Entry 1O96 (X-ray diffraction, 3.10 A resolution); this record covers chains A and B.

# Chain A
Protein: Electron transferring flavoprotein beta-subunit
Source organism: Methylophilus methylotrophus
UniProt: P53570 (ETFB_METME); numbering as in UniProt (aligned over 1-264)
Amino-acid sequence (264 residues; row label = number of the first residue in the row):
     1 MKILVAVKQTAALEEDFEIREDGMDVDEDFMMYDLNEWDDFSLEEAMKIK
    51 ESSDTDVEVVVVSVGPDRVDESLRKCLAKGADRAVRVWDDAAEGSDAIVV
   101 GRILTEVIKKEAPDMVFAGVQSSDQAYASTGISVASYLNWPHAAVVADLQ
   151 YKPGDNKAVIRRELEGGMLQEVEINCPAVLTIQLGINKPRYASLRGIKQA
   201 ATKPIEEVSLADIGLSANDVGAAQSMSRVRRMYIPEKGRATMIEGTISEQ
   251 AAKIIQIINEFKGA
Not modelled in the structure: 21, 263-264
Curated features (UniProtKB/Swiss-Prot):
  - binding site (AMP): A6, N36 to D39, V64, G119 to S122, Y127 to T130
Small-molecule neighbours:
  - adenosine monophosphate (AMP): A6, V7, K8, N36, D39, V62, S63, V64, V100, L104, A118, G119, V120, Q121, S122, A126, Y127, A128, S129, T130
  - FAD (flavin-adenine dinucleotide): E37, W38, V120, Q121, E163, Q183, L184

# Chain B
Protein: Electron transferring flavoprotein alpha-subunit
Source organism: Methylophilus methylotrophus
UniProt: P53571 (ETFA_METME); residue numbers follow UniProt; this construct covers 1-320
Amino-acid sequence (320 residues; row label = number of the first residue in the row):
     1 SKILVIAEHRRNDLRPVSLELIGAANGLKKSGEDKVVVAVIGSQADAFVP
    51 ALSVNGVDELVVVKGSSIDFDPDVFEASVSALIAAHNPSVVLLPHSVDSL
   101 GYASSLASKTGYGFATDVYIVEYQGDELVATRGGYNQKVNVEVDFPGKST
   151 VVLTIRPSVFKPLEGAGSPVVSNVDAPSVQSRSQNKDYVEVGGGNDIDIT
   201 TVDFIMSIGRGIGEETNVEQFRELADEAGATLCCSRPIADAGWLPKSRQV
   251 GQSGKVVGSCKLYVAMGISGSIQHMAGMKHVPTIIAVNTDPGASIFTIAK
   301 YGIVADIFDIEEELKAQLAA
Not modelled in the structure: 192-195, 319-320
Small-molecule neighbours: FAD (flavin-adenine dinucleotide): G209, R210, G211, S235, R236, P237, Q249, V250, G251, Q252, S253, G254, G267, I268, S269, G270, S271, Q273, H274, V287, N288, T289, D290, A293, A305, D306, I307, F308

# Chain A / chain B interface
Contacting residue pairs - 131 pairs, chain A then chain B:
  A11(A) - Y135(B)  hydrophobic
  L13(A) - Y135(B)  hydrophobic
  L13(A) - K138(B)
  E15(A) - D290(B)
  E15(A) - P291(B)
  F17(A) - K138(B)
  F17(A) - V139(B)  hydrophobic
  D25(A) - Y135(B)  hydrogen bond
  V26(A) - Y135(B)  hydrophobic
  M31(A) - Y135(B)
  E37(A) - R210(B)  salt bridge
  I98(A) - F114(B)  hydrophobic
  S123(A) - N136(B)
  D124(A) - G134(B)
  D124(A) - Y135(B)  hydrogen bond (backbone-backbone)
  D124(A) - N136(B)  hydrogen bond (backbone-backbone)
  Q125(A) - R132(B)  hydrogen bond (backbone-side chain)
  Q125(A) - G134(B)
  Q125(A) - Y135(B)  hydrogen bond (side chain-backbone)
  A126(A) - R132(B)  hydrogen bond (backbone-side chain)
  Y127(A) - T116(B)  hydrogen bond (backbone-side chain)
  Y127(A) - R132(B)
  A128(A) - L100(B)
  S129(A) - S104(B)  hydrogen bond (backbone-side chain)
  S129(A) - F114(B)
  S129(A) - T116(B)
  I132(A) - L100(B)
  I132(A) - S104(B)
  S133(A) - S104(B)
  S133(A) - S108(B)  hydrogen bond
  S136(A) - S105(B)  hydrogen bond
  S136(A) - S108(B)
  Y137(A) - S108(B)
  N139(A) - R182(B)  hydrogen bond
  W140(A) - R182(B)
  P141(A) - R182(B)
  H142(A) - P72(B)
  H142(A) - G101(B)
  H142(A) - R182(B)
  A144(A) - L100(B)
  A144(A) - G101(B)
  R161(A) - V189(B)
  R162(A) - F70(B)
  R162(A) - V97(B)
  R162(A) - D98(B)  salt bridge
  E163(A) - V97(B)
  E163(A) - R236(B)  salt bridge
  E163(A) - S253(B)
  L164(A) - R10(B)
  L164(A) - Y188(B)  hydrophobic
  E165(A) - R10(B)  salt bridge
  E165(A) - R15(B)
  E165(A) - S96(B)
  E165(A) - V97(B)  hydrogen bond (side chain-backbone)
  E165(A) - Q252(B)
  G166(A) - Q252(B)  hydrogen bond (backbone-backbone)
  G166(A) - S253(B)
  G166(A) - G254(B)
  G166(A) - K255(B)  hydrogen bond (backbone-side chain)
  G167(A) - S253(B)
  M168(A) - V189(B)
  M168(A) - E190(B)
  L169(A) - Y188(B)
  L169(A) - V189(B)  hydrogen bond (backbone-backbone)
  Q170(A) - N185(B)
  Q170(A) - D187(B)
  Q170(A) - Y188(B)  hydrogen bond
  E171(A) - N185(B)
  E171(A) - K186(B)  hydrogen bond (backbone-backbone)
  E171(A) - D187(B)  hydrogen bond (backbone-backbone)
  V172(A) - Q184(B)
  E173(A) - S183(B)
  E173(A) - Q184(B)  hydrogen bond (backbone-backbone)
  E173(A) - K186(B)  salt bridge
  I174(A) - R182(B)
  I174(A) - S183(B)
  N175(A) - R182(B)  hydrogen bond (backbone-backbone)
  Q183(A) - R236(B)
  L184(A) - R236(B)  hydrogen bond (backbone-side chain)
  L184(A) - D240(B)
  G185(A) - D240(B)
  K188(A) - A241(B)
  M226(A) - A107(B)
  M226(A) - T110(B)
  M226(A) - G111(B)
  M226(A) - Y112(B)
  M226(A) - G113(B)
  M226(A) - F114(B)  hydrogen bond (backbone-backbone)
  M226(A) - F145(B)
  M226(A) - K148(B)
  S227(A) - F114(B)
  S227(A) - D144(B)
  R228(A) - V143(B)
  R228(A) - D144(B)  salt bridge
  V229(A) - E142(B)
  R230(A) - Q124(B)
  R230(A) - V129(B)
  R230(A) - E142(B)  salt bridge
  R230(A) - D144(B)  salt bridge
  R231(A) - V141(B)
  R231(A) - E142(B)  salt bridge
  M232(A) - N140(B)
  M232(A) - V141(B)  hydrophobic
  Y233(A) - V139(B)
  Y233(A) - N140(B)  hydrogen bond
  Y233(A) - E142(B)
  I234(A) - K138(B)
  P235(A) - K138(B)
  K237(A) - T297(B)
  A240(A) - A299(B)
  A240(A) - K300(B)
  T241(A) - K300(B)  hydrogen bond (backbone-backbone)
  T241(A) - Y301(B)
  T241(A) - G302(B)  hydrogen bond (backbone-backbone)
  M242(A) - G302(B)
  I243(A) - G302(B)  hydrogen bond (backbone-backbone)
  I247(A) - D309(B)
  I247(A) - E313(B)
  S248(A) - E313(B)
  S248(A) - Q317(B)
  Q250(A) - I303(B)
  Q250(A) - A305(B)
  Q250(A) - I310(B)
  A251(A) - L314(B)  hydrophobic
  A252(A) - Q317(B)
  I254(A) - I303(B)  hydrophobic
  I257(A) - I285(B)  hydrophobic
  I257(A) - Y301(B)  hydrophobic
  I258(A) - F204(B)  hydrophobic
  F261(A) - D203(B)
  F261(A) - F204(B)  hydrophobic
Interface residues without a listed pair, chain A (73 interface residues in all): V120, Q121, V145, G238, R239
Interface residues without a listed pair, chain B (84 interface residues in all): R11, H95, Y102, K109, I120, T131, G133, P146, M206, K246, K261, L262, Q273, T283, F296, V304

# Overview
The interface between chain A and chain B involves 73 residues on one side and 84 on the other, with 26
hydrogen bonds and 9 salt bridges. Polar pairs include E37(A)-R210(B), R162(A)-D98(B) and E163(A)-R236(B).
Flavin-adenine dinucleotide is bound between chain A and chain B.
Chain A is Electron transferring flavoprotein beta-subunit and chain B is Electron transferring flavoprotein
alpha-subunit, both from Methylophilus methylotrophus; the structure, Structure of electron transferring
flavoprotein for Methylophilus methylotrophus, was determined by X-ray diffraction together with 1O95 and 1O97
from the same study.
